Entry 7UXA (electron microscopy, 3.28 A resolution); this record covers chains D and E of the 5 polymer chains in the assembly.

Chain D:
Name: tRNA-splicing endonuclease subunit Sen54
Organism: Homo sapiens
UniProtKB: Q7Z6J9 (SEN54_HUMAN); numbering as in UniProt (aligned over 1-526)
Sequence (551 residues; row label = number of the first residue in the row):
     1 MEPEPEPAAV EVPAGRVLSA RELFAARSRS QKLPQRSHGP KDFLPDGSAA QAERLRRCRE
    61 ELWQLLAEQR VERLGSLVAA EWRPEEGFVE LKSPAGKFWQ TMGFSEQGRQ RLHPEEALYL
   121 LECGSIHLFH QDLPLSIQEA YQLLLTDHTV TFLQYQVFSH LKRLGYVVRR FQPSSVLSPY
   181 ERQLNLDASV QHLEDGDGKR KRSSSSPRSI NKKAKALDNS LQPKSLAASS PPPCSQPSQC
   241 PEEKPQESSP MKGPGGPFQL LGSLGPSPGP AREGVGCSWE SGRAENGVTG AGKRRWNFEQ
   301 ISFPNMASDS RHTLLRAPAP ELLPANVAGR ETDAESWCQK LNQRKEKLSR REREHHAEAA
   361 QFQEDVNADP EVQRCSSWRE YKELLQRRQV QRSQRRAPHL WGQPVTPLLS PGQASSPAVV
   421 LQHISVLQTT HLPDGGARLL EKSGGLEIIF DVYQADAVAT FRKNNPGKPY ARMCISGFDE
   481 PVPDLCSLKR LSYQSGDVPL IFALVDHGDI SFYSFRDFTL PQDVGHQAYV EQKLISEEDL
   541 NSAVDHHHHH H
Not modelled in the structure: 1-7, 174-425, 524-551
Sequence notes: expression tag (527-551)
Reported in the primary citation:
  - binding site for the 88-nt RNA strand (chain E): Arg-36, Lys-41
  - contacts within the chain: Met-102/Tyr-119, Tyr-119/Leu-120, Tyr-119/Ser-159, Tyr-119/Lys-162

Chain E:
Molecule: 88-nt RNA strand
Sequence (88 nucleotides; row label = number of the first residue in the row):
     1 GGCUCUGUGG CGCAAUGGAU AGCGCAUUGG ACUUCUAGUG ACGAAUAGAG CAAUUCAAAG
    61 GUUGUGGGUU CGAAUCCCAC CAGAGUCG
Not modelled in the structure: 37-46
Metal / ion sites: Mg2+ site 1 near G9 (its only coordinating residue here); Mg2+ site 2 near G12 (its only coordinating residue here)
Reported in the primary citation:
  - contacts within the chain: C32/G50, C32/A53

Interface between chain D and chain E:
Contacting residue pairs (38; chain D residue first):
  Arg-27(D) / G17(E)  salt bridge to the phosphate
  Ser-28(D) / G17(E)  base contact
  Gln-31(D) / A14(E)  hydrogen bond to the base
  Gln-31(D) / G22(E)  hydrogen bond to the base
  Gln-31(D) / C23(E)  sugar contact
  Lys-32(D) / C23(E)  salt bridge to the phosphate
  Gln-35(D) / C56(E)  phosphate contact
  Gln-35(D) / A57(E)  phosphate contact
  Arg-36(D) / A52(E)  hydrogen bond to the base
  Arg-36(D) / U55(E)  salt bridge to the phosphate
  Arg-36(D) / C56(E)  phosphate contact
  Gly-39(D) / U55(E)  sugar contact
  Lys-41(D) / A53(E)  salt bridge to the phosphate
  Glu-72(D) / A15(E)  phosphate contact
  Arg-73(D) / A15(E)  salt bridge to the phosphate
  Arg-73(D) / U16(E)  sugar contact
  Arg-73(D) / G17(E)  phosphate contact
  Pro-94(D) / U4(E)  sugar contact
  Ala-95(D) / C5(E)  hydrogen bond to the sugar
  Gly-96(D) / C5(E)  hydrogen bond to the sugar
  Lys-97(D) / C5(E)  sugar contact
  Lys-97(D) / U6(E)  hydrogen bond to the sugar
  Lys-97(D) / C13(E)  phosphate contact
  Trp-99(D) / G85(E)  sugar contact
  Gln-100(D) / G83(E)  base contact
  Ser-105(D) / G85(E)  sugar contact
  Gly-165(D) / G12(E)  sugar contact
  Ala-455(D) / C11(E)  sugar contact
  Ala-455(D) / G12(E)  sugar contact
  Val-458(D) / G12(E)  sugar contact
  Val-458(D) / C13(E)  phosphate contact
  Ala-459(D) / G12(E)  phosphate contact
  Phe-461(D) / A84(E)  sugar contact
  Arg-462(D) / A84(E)  salt bridge to the phosphate
  Arg-462(D) / G85(E)  phosphate contact
  Lys-463(D) / G85(E)  sugar contact
  Asn-464(D) / G85(E)  phosphate contact
  Asn-464(D) / U86(E)  phosphate contact
Also at the interface, not in a pair above, chain D (30 interface residues in all): Phe-24, Leu-33, Pro-40, Asp-456, Asp-509
Also at the interface, not in a pair above, chain E (23 interface residues in all): G7, G24

Overview:
30 residues of chain D face 23 of chain E across their interface; the contacts include 6 hydrogen bonds and 6
salt bridges. Polar contacts include Gln-31(D)/A14(E), Gln-31(D)/G22(E) and Arg-36(D)/A52(E). The paper
reports a binding site for the 88-nt RNA strand (chain E) at Arg-36(D) and Lys-41(D); contacts within the
chain involving Tyr-119(D), Met-102(D) and C32(E) among others.
Chain D is tRNA-splicing endonuclease subunit Sen54 (Homo sapiens) and chain E is an 88-nt RNA strand; the
structure, Human tRNA Splicing Endonuclease Complex bound to pre-tRNA-ARG, was determined by electron
microscopy.
